6H7F - chains B and C of the 3 polymer chains in the assembly; structure by X-ray diffraction, 2.26 A resolution.

[Chain B (and C)]
Molecule: BauA
From: Acinetobacter baumannii
Notes: chain C of this document is another copy of the same molecule, construct and numbering; everything in this record applies to it too
Reference sequence: Q76HJ9 (Q76HJ9_ACIBA); residues 1-703 here correspond to UniProt positions 23-725 (UniProt number = residue number + 22)
Chain sequence (706 residues; numbered -2 to 703; the number before each row is that of its first residue; numbers below 1 keep their minus sign (Gly-2 is residue -2)):
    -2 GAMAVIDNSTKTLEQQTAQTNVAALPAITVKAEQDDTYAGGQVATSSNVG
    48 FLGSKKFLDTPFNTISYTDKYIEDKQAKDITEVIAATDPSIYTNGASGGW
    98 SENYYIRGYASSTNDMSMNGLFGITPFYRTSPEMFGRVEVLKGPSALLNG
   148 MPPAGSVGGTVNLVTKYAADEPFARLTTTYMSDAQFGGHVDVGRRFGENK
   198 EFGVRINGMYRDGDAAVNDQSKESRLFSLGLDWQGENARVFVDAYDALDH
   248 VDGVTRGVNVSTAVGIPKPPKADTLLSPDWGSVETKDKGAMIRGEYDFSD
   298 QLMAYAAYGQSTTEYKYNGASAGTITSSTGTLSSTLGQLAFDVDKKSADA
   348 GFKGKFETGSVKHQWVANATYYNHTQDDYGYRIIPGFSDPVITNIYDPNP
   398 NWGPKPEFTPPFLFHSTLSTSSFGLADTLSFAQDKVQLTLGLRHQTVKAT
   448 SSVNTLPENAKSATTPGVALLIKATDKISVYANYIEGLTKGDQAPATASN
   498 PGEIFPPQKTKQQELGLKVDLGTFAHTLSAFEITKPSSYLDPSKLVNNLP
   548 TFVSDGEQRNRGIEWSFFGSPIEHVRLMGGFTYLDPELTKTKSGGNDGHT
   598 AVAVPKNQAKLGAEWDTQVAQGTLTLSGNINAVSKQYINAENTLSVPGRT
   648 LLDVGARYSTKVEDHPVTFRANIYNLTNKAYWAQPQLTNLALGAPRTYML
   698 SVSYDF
Unresolved in the structure: -2 to 32
Differences from the reference sequence: expression tag (-2 to 0)
Ligand contacts: FV8 ((4S,5R)-2-[2,3-bis(oxidanyl)phenyl]-N-[2-(1H-imidazol-4-yl)ethyl]-5-methyl-N-oxidanyl-4,5-dihydro-1,3-oxazole-4-carboxamide): Trp97, Tyr125, Arg253, Tyr312, Tyr314, Ala317, Ser318, Gly334, Gln335, Leu336, Phe338, Asp375, Gly377, Tyr378, Arg379, Leu410, Leu684
Reported in the primary citation:
  - binding site for FV8: Trp97, Tyr125, Arg253, Tyr312, Tyr314, Gly334, Gln335, Leu336, Asp375, Tyr378, Arg379, Leu684
  - binding site for the ligand OPZ: Arg253, Leu684
  - specificity-determining residues: Tyr312 (proposed by the authors, not directly observed)
  - binding site for Fe ion: Arg253 (proposed by the authors, not directly observed)

[Interface between chain B and chain C]
Residue-residue contacts - 20 pairs, chain B then chain C:
  Pro264(B) - Asn396(C)
  Lys265(B) - Asp216(C)  salt bridge
  Lys265(B) - Asp276(C)  salt bridge
  Lys265(B) - Pro395(C)
  Lys265(B) - Asn396(C)  hydrogen bond (backbone-side chain)
  Ser325(B) - Asn396(C)  hydrogen bond (backbone-side chain)
  Tyr393(B) - Pro395(C)  hydrophobic
  Tyr393(B) - Asn396(C)
  Ile569(B) - Val659(C)  hydrophobic
  Trp612(B) - Val616(C)  hydrophobic
  Trp612(B) - Tyr655(C)
  Thr647(B) - Tyr177(C)
  Thr647(B) - Asp180(C)
  Thr647(B) - Ala181(C)
  Thr647(B) - Phe183(C)
  Leu649(B) - Tyr177(C)
  Leu673(B) - Tyr695(C)
  Thr674(B) - Tyr695(C)
  Lys676(B) - Asp180(C)  salt bridge
  Arg693(B) - Tyr695(C)
Interface residues without a listed pair, chain B (15 interface residues in all): Thr614, Ile627, Ala629
Interface residues without a listed pair, chain C (17 interface residues in all): Asp211, Pro397, Ala617, Arg693, Leu697

[Summary]
15 residues of chain B face 17 of chain C across their interface; the contacts include 2 hydrogen bonds and 3
salt bridges. Among the polar pairs are Lys265(B)-Asp216(C), Lys265(B)-Asp276(C) and Lys676(B)-Asp180(C). The
paper reports a binding site for FV8 at Trp97(B), Tyr125(B) and Arg253(B) among others; a binding site for the
ligand OPZ at Arg253(B) and Leu684(B).
Both chains are BauA (Acinetobacter baumannii). Entry 6H7F (Crystal structure of BauA, the Ferric
preacinetobactin receptor from Acinetobacter baumannii in complex with Fe3+-Preacinetobactin-acinetobactin)
was determined by X-ray diffraction together with 6H7V and 6HCP from the same study.
